5NCL - chains A and B of the 3 polymer chains in the assembly; structure by X-ray diffraction, 3.15 A resolution.

# Chain A
Protein: Serine/threonine-protein kinase CBK1
Organism: Saccharomyces cerevisiae
Notes: EC 2.7.11.1
Reference sequence: P53894 (CBK1_YEAST); residue numbers follow UniProt; this construct covers 251-756
Chain sequence (508 residues; numbered 249 to 756; the number before each row is that of its first residue):
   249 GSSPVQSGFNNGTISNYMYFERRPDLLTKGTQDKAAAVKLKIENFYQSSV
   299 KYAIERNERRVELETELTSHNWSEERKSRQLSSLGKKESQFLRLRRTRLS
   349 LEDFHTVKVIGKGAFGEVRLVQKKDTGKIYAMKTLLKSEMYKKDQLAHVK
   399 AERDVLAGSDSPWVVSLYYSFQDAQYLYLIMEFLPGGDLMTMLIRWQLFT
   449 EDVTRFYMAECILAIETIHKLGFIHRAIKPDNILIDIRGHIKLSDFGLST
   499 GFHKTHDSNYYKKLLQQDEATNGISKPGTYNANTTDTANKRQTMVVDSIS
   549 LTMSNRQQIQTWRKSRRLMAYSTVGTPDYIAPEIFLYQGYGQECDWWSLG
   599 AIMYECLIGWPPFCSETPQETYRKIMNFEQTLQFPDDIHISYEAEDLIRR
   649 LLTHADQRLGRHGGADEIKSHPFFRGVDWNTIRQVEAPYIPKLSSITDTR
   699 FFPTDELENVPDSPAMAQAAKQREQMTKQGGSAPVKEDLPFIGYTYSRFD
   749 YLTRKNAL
Disordered / not traced: 249-265, 392-406, 510-545, 715-736
Sequence notes: expression tag (249-250); engineered mutation A475 (Asp in P53894)
Residues lining bound ligands: AMP-PNP (ANP; phosphoaminophosphonic acid-adenylate ester): I358, G359, G361, A362, V366, A379, K381, V413, M429, E430, F431, L432, D436, K477, D479, N480, L482, T498, F700
UniProt features mapped onto this chain:
  - binding site (ATP): I358 to V366, K381
Reported in the primary citation:
  - contacts within the chain: E336-R746, R343-T743
  - post-translational modification sites: S570, T743 (citing earlier work)
  - contacts within the chain: R343-T743 (from molecular simulation)

# Chain B
Protein: CBK1 kinase activator protein MOB2
Organism: Saccharomyces cerevisiae
Reference sequence: P43563 (MOB2_YEAST); numbering as in UniProt (aligned over 46-287)
Chain sequence (244 residues; numbered 44 to 287; the number before each row is that of its first residue):
    44 GSRNKHHSPKRHSQTSFPAQKSTPQSQQLTSTTPQSQQQEASERSESQQI
    94 MFLSEPFVRTALVKGSFKTIVQLPKYVDLGEWIALNVFEFFTNLNQFYGV
   144 VAEYVTPDAYPTMNAGPHTDYLWLDANNRQVSLPASQYIDLALTWINNKV
   194 NDKNLFPTKNGLPFPQQFSRDVQRIMVQMFRIFAHIYHHHFDKIVHLSLE
   244 AHWNSFFSHFISFAKEFKIIDRKEMAPLLPLIESFEKQGKIIYN
Disordered / not traced: 44-93, 152-156, 171-175, 285-287
Sequence notes: expression tag (44-45)
UniProt features mapped onto this chain:
  - modified residue: S59 (Phosphoserine), T76 (Phosphothreonine)
Reported in the primary citation:
  - mutagenesis - K118R/Y119G/V120E: increased binding to Dbf2

# Chain A / chain B interface
Residue-residue contacts - 59 pairs, chain A then chain B:
  M266(A) with E98(B); P99(B)
  R270(A) with V238(B); H239(B)
  R271(A) with H239(B), hydrogen bond (backbone-side chain)
  L274(A) with Y147(B)
  L275(A) with Y147(B)
  T276(A) with E146(B); Y147(B), hydrogen bond (backbone-side chain)
  G278(A) with E146(B)
  T279(A) with V143(B); E146(B); Y147(B), hydrogen bond
  K282(A) with V143(B)
  A283(A) with V143(B)
  A285(A) with Q139(B)
  V286(A) with Q139(B)
  K287(A) with H245(B)
  K289(A) with N136(B); Q139(B)
  I290(A) with H245(B)
  F293(A) with N136(B)
  Y294(A) with F249(B); H252(B), hydrogen bond
  S297(A) with I113(B)
  A301(A) with T112(B)
  R304(A) with P117(B); W125(B)
  R308(A) with K118(B)
  E312(A) with Y119(B), hydrogen bond
  L329(A) with Y119(B)
  G333(A) with Y119(B)
  S337(A) with V120(B); D121(B), hydrogen bond; E124(B)
  Q338(A) with N203(B)
  L340(A) with V120(B), hydrophobic; E124(B); L128(B)
  R341(A) with E124(B), salt bridge; P200(B), hydrogen bond (side chain-backbone); T201(B); K202(B), hydrogen bond (side chain-backbone); N203(B), hydrogen bond (side chain-backbone); L205(B), hydrogen bond (side chain-backbone)
  R343(A) with L128(B); E132(B), salt bridge
  R344(A) with E124(B), salt bridge; A127(B); F131(B); F199(B), hydrogen bond (side chain-backbone); P200(B), hydrogen bond (side chain-backbone); T201(B)
  T345(A) with T201(B)
  R346(A) with F131(B); N194(B), hydrogen bond
  D373(A) with K202(B), hydrogen bond (backbone-side chain)
  L737(A) with K196(B)
  I740(A) with F131(B), hydrophobic
Other interface residues (no listed pair), chain A (38 interface residues in all): E291, V298, E336
Other interface residues (no listed pair), chain B (39 interface residues in all): L105, F140, G204, F207, L240, S248

# Summary
Chain A and chain B form an interface of 38 and 39 residues respectively; the contacts include 14 hydrogen
bonds and 3 salt bridges. Polar pairs include R341(A)-E124(B), R343(A)-E132(B) and R344(A)-E124(B). Bound to
chain A: AMP-PNP. The paper reports that K118R/Y119G/V120E of chain B increase binding to Dbf2; modification
sites S570(A) and T743(A).
Chain A is Serine/threonine-protein kinase CBK1 and chain B is CBK1 kinase activator protein MOB2, both from
Saccharomyces cerevisiae; the structure, Crystal structure of the Cbk1-Mob2 kinase-coactivator complex with an
SSD1 peptide, was determined by X-ray diffraction, deposited together with 5NCN.
